Entry 1J1C (X-ray diffraction, 2.10 A resolution); this record covers chains A and B.

Chain A:
Name: Glycogen synthase kinase-3 beta
From: Homo sapiens
Notes: EC 2.7.1.37
UniProtKB: P49841 (GSK3B_HUMAN); numbering as in UniProt (aligned over 1-420)
Sequence (420 residues; each row starts with the number of its first residue):
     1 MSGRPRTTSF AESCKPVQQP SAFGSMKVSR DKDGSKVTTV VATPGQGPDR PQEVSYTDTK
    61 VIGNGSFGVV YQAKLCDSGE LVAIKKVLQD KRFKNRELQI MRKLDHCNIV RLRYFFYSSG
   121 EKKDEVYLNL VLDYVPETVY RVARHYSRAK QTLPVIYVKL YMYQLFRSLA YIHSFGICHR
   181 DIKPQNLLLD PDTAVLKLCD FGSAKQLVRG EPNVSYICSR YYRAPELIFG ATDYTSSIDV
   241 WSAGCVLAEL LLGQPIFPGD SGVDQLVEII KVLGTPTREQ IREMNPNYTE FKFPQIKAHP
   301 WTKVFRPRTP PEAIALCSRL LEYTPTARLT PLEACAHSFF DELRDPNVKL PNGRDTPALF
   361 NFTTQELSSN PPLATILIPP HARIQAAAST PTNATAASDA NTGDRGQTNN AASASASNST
Disordered / not traced: 1-34, 389-420
Bound ions: Mg2+: Asn186, Asp200 (together with ADP)
Small-molecule neighbours: ADP (adenosine-5'-diphosphate): Ile62, Asn64, Gly65, Ser66, Phe67, Val70, Ala83, Lys85, Val110, Leu132, Asp133, Tyr134, Val135, Thr138, Arg141, Gln185, Asn186, Leu188, Asp200
Curated features (UniProtKB/Swiss-Prot):
  - active site: Asp181 (Proton acceptor)
  - binding site (ATP): Ile62 to Val70, Lys85
  - modified residue: Ser9 (Phosphoserine), Tyr216 (Phosphotyrosine), Ser389 (Phosphoserine), Thr390 (Phosphothreonine), Thr402 (Phosphothreonine)
  - lipidation: Cys14 (S-palmitoyl cysteine)
  - mutagenesis: Ser9 (S9A: Loss of phosphorylation; abolished inhibition of activity, leading to constitutively active), Cys14 (C14A: Significantly reduced palmitoylation), Lys85 to Lys86 (Abolished serine/threonine-protein kinase activity), Arg96 (R96A: Prevents the phosphorylation of phosphate-primed glycogen synthase), Leu128 (L128A: Abolishes activity toward AXIN1)

Chain B:
Name: Glycogen synthase kinase-3 beta
From: Homo sapiens
Notes: EC 2.7.1.37
UniProtKB: P49841 (GSK3B_HUMAN); residues 501-920 here correspond to UniProt positions 1-420 (UniProt number = residue number - 500)
Sequence (420 residues; numbered 501 to 920; the number before each row is that of its first residue):
   501 MSGRPRTTSF AESCKPVQQP SAFGSMKVSR DKDGSKVTTV VATPGQGPDR PQEVSYTDTK
   561 VIGNGSFGVV YQAKLCDSGE LVAIKKVLQD KRFKNRELQI MRKLDHCNIV RLRYFFYSSG
   621 EKKDEVYLNL VLDYVPETVY RVARHYSRAK QTLPVIYVKL YMYQLFRSLA YIHSFGICHR
   681 DIKPQNLLLD PDTAVLKLCD FGSAKQLVRG EPNVSYICSR YYRAPELIFG ATDYTSSIDV
   741 WSAGCVLAEL LLGQPIFPGD SGVDQLVEII KVLGTPTREQ IREMNPNYTE FKFPQIKAHP
   801 WTKVFRPRTP PEAIALCSRL LEYTPTARLT PLEACAHSFF DELRDPNVKL PNGRDTPALF
   861 NFTTQELSSN PPLATILIPP HARIQAAAST PTNATAASDA NTGDRGQTNN AASASASNST
Disordered / not traced: 501-522, 887-920
Bound ions: Mg2+: Asn686, Asp700 (together with ADP)
Small-molecule neighbours: ADP (adenosine-5'-diphosphate): Ile562, Gly563, Asn564, Gly565, Phe567, Val570, Ala583, Lys585, Val610, Leu632, Asp633, Tyr634, Val635, Thr638, Gln685, Asn686, Leu688, Cys699, Asp700
Curated features (UniProtKB/Swiss-Prot):
  - active site: Asp681 (Proton acceptor)
  - binding site (ATP): Ile562 to Val570, Lys585
  - modified residue: Ser509 (Phosphoserine), Tyr716 (Phosphotyrosine), Ser889 (Phosphoserine), Thr890 (Phosphothreonine), Thr902 (Phosphothreonine)
  - lipidation: Cys514 (S-palmitoyl cysteine)

How chain A and chain B interact:
Contacting residue pairs (48; chain A residue first):
  Ser66(A) with Asp764(B), hydrogen bond; Val767(B); Lys771(B)
  Phe67(A) with Val767(B), hydrophobic
  Asp90(A) with Gln795(B)
  Arg96(A) with Lys792(B)
  Pro212(A) with Thr789(B), hydrogen bond (backbone-side chain)
  Asn213(A) with Thr789(B)
  Val214(A) with Glu790(B)
  Ser215(A) with Tyr788(B), hydrogen bond
  Tyr216(A) with Ile728(B); Phe729(B), hydrophobic; Gly762(B), hydrogen bond (backbone-backbone); Val763(B), hydrogen bond (backbone-backbone); Leu766(B), hydrophobic; Tyr788(B), hydrophobic; Glu790(B), hydrogen bond
  Ile217(A) with Val763(B), hydrophobic
  Cys218(A) with Ser761(B)
  Ser219(A) with Asp760(B); Ser761(B)
  Arg220(A) with Arg720(B); Asp760(B), hydrogen bond (backbone-backbone)
  Ile228(A) with Tyr716(B)
  Phe229(A) with Tyr716(B), hydrophobic
  Gly230(A) with Tyr788(B), hydrogen bond (backbone-side chain)
  Thr232(A) with Tyr788(B)
  Asp260(A) with Ser719(B); Arg720(B), hydrogen bond (backbone-backbone)
  Ser261(A) with Cys718(B)
  Gly262(A) with Tyr716(B), hydrogen bond (backbone-backbone)
  Val263(A) with Tyr716(B), hydrogen bond (backbone-backbone); Ile717(B), hydrophobic
  Asp264(A) with Ser566(B), hydrogen bond
  Leu266(A) with Tyr716(B), hydrophobic
  Val267(A) with Ser566(B); Phe567(B), hydrophobic
  Lys271(A) with Ser566(B)
  Tyr288(A) with Ser715(B), hydrogen bond; Tyr716(B), hydrophobic
  Thr289(A) with Pro712(B), hydrogen bond (side chain-backbone); Asn713(B)
  Glu290(A) with Arg596(B), salt bridge; Arg680(B), salt bridge; Val714(B); Tyr716(B)
  Phe293(A) with Tyr716(B)
  Gln295(A) with Asp590(B)
Interface residues without a listed pair, chain A (36 interface residues in all): Phe93, Lys94, Lys183, Gln185, Glu268, Lys292
Interface residues without a listed pair, chain B (36 interface residues in all): Phe593, Lys594, Lys705, Gly730, Thr732, Glu768, Phe793

Overview:
Chain A and chain B each contribute 36 residues to their interface; the contacts include 14 hydrogen bonds and
2 salt bridges. Among the polar pairs are Glu290(A)-Arg596(B), Glu290(A)-Arg680(B) and Ser66(A)-Asp764(B).
Ligands of chain A: ADP. Chain B binds ADP.
Chain A and chain B are both Glycogen synthase kinase-3 beta (Homo sapiens); the structure, Binary complex
structure of human tau protein kinase I with ADP, was determined by X-ray diffraction (same publication as
1J1B).
